1LLI - chains D and B of the 4 polymer chains in the assembly; structure by X-ray diffraction, 2.10 A resolution.

# Chain D
Molecule: 20-nt DNA strand
Sequence (20 nucleotides; each row starts with the number of its first residue):
     1 AATACCACTGGCGGTGATAT

# Chain B
Molecule: Protein (lambda repressor)
Source organism: Enterobacteria phage lambda
UniProtKB: P03034 (RPC1_LAMBD); numbering as in UniProt (aligned over 1-92)
Amino-acid sequence (92 residues; each row starts with the number of its first residue):
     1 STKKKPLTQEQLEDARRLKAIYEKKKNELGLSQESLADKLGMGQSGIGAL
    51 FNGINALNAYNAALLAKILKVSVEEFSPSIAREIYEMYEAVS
Construct notes: conflict Leu36 (Val in P03034), Leu40 (Met in P03034), Ile47 (Val in P03034)

# Interface between chain D and chain B
Pairs across the interface (19; chain D residue first):
  DG11(D) with Ser1(B), hydrogen bond to the base; Lys3(B), hydrogen bond to the base; Lys5(B), salt bridge to the phosphate
  DC12(D) with Ser1(B), hydrogen bond to the base; Lys3(B), hydrogen bond to the base; Lys5(B), phosphate contact
  DG13(D) with Lys4(B), hydrogen bond to the base; Asn55(B), base contact; Ala56(B), phosphate contact; Asn58(B), hydrogen bond to the phosphate
  DG14(D) with Lys4(B), hydrogen bond to the base; Met42(B), phosphate contact; Asn55(B), hydrogen bond to the base; Asn61(B), phosphate contact
  DT15(D) with Met42(B), phosphate contact; Gly43(B), hydrogen bond to the phosphate; Ser45(B), base contact; Gly46(B), base contact
  DG16(D) with Ser45(B), hydrogen bond to the base
Other interface residues (no listed pair), chain D (8 interface residues in all): DG10, DA17
Other interface residues (no listed pair), chain B (13 interface residues in all): Gly41

# Summary
8 residues of chain D and 13 residues of chain B are in contact; the contacts include 10 hydrogen bonds and 1
salt bridge. Polar contacts include DG11(D)-Ser1(B), DG11(D)-Lys3(B) and DC12(D)-Ser1(B).
Here chain D is a 20-nt DNA strand and chain B is Protein (lambda repressor) (Enterobacteria phage lambda).
Entry 1LLI (The crystal structure of a mutant protein with altered but improved hydrophobic core packing) was
determined by X-ray diffraction.
